6CIJ - chains C and G of the 11 polymer chains in the assembly; structure by electron microscopy, 3.90 A resolution.

# Chain C
Protein: V(D)J recombination-activating protein 1
From: Mus musculus
Notes: EC 3.1.-.-, 2.3.2.27
Reference sequence: P15919 (RAG1_MOUSE); residue numbers follow UniProt; this construct covers 265-1040
Sequence (776 residues; each row starts with the number of its first residue):
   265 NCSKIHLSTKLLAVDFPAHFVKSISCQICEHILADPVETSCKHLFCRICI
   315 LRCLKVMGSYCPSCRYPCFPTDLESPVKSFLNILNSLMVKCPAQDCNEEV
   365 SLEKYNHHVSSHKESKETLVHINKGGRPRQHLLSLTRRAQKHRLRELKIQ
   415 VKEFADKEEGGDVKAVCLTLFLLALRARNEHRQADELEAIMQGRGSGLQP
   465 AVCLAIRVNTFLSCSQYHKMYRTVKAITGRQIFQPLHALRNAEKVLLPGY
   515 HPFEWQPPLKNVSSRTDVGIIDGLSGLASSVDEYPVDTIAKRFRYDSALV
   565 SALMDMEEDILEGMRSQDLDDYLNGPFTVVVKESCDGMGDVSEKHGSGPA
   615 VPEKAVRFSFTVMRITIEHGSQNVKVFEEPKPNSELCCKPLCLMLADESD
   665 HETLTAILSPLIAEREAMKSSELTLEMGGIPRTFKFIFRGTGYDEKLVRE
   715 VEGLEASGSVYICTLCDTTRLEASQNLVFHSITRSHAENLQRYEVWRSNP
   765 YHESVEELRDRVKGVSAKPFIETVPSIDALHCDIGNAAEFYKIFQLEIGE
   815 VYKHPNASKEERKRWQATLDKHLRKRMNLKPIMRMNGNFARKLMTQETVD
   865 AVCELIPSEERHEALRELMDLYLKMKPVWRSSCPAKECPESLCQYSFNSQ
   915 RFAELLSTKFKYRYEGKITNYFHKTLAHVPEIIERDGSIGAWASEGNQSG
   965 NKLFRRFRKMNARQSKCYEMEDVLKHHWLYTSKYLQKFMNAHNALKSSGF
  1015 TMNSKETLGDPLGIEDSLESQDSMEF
Unresolved in the structure: 265-391, 1008-1040
Differences from the reference sequence: conflict Gln962 (Glu in P15919)
Metal / ion sites: Ca2+: Asp600, Gly601 (shared with DT42(G) of chain G); Zn2+: Cys727, Cys730, His937, His942
Curated features (UniProtKB/Swiss-Prot):
  - zinc finger: Cys290 to Arg329 (RING-type), Leu351 to Lys380 (RAG1-type)
  - DNA-binding region: Gly389 to Gln456 (NBD)
  - binding site (Zn(2+)): Cys266, His270, Cys290, Cys293, His295, Cys305, His307, Cys310, Cys313, Cys325, Cys328, Cys355, Cys360, His372, His376
  - binding site (a divalent metal cation): Asp600, Asp708
  - site: Trp893 (Essential for DNA hairpin formation, participates in base-stacking interactions near the cleavage site)
  - mutagenesis: His307 (H307A: Displays lower E3 ligase activity and affects the joining step of V(D)J recombination), Cys325 (C325G: Loss of E3 ligase activity and affects the joining step of V(D)J recombination), Arg391 (R391A: Defects in converting nicked products to hairpins; R391L: Impairs DNA-binding and hairpin formation while maintaining some nicking activity), Arg393 (R393A: Impairs DNA-binding and hairpin formation while maintaining some nicking activity), Arg401 (R401A: Allows robust hairpin activity), Arg402 (R402A: Defects in converting nicked products to hairpins), Lys405 (K405A: Reduced hairpin activity), His406 (H406A: Allows robust hairpin activity), Arg407 (R407A: Impairs DNA-binding and reduces hairpin formation without affecting nicking activity), Asn443 (N443A: Impairs DNA-binding; when associated with A-445), His445 (H445A: Impairs DNA-binding; when associated with A-443), Asp546 (D546A: Loss of DNA-binding), 21 further mutagenesis entries in UniProt
Reported in the primary citation:
  - catalytic residues: Asp600, Asp708 (citing earlier work)

# Chain G
Molecule: 61-nt DNA strand
Sequence (61 nucleotides; each row starts with the number of its first residue):
     1 CGGGTTTTTGTCTGGCTTCACACTTGATTTGCATCACTGTGTAAGACAGG
    51 CCAGATCCAGG
Unresolved in the structure: 61
Metal / ion sites: Ca2+: DT42 (shared with Asp600(C), Gly601(C) of chain C)

# How chain C and chain G interact
Contacting residue pairs (27):
  Asn443(C) - DT17(G)  hydrogen bond to the base
  Asn443(C) - DT18(G)  sugar contact
  Asp600(C) - DT42(G)  phosphate contact
  Ala720(C) - DG45(G)  phosphate contact
  Ala720(C) - DA46(G)  sugar contact
  Gly722(C) - DA46(G)  phosphate contact
  Gly722(C) - DC47(G)  sugar contact
  Ser723(C) - DA46(G)  phosphate contact
  Val724(C) - DC47(G)  phosphate contact
  Arg773(C) - DC47(G)  salt bridge to the phosphate
  Leu794(C) - DG41(G)  base contact
  His795(C) - DT42(G)  salt bridge to the phosphate
  Ile798(C) - DG41(G)  base contact
  Arg848(C) - DT42(G)  salt bridge to the phosphate
  Asn850(C) - DT40(G)  base contact
  Asn850(C) - DG41(G)  base contact
  Gly851(C) - DG41(G)  hydrogen bond to the base
  Asn852(C) - DG39(G)  hydrogen bond to the base
  Asn852(C) - DT40(G)  base contact
  Arg855(C) - DG41(G)  hydrogen bond to the base
  Glu959(C) - DG41(G)  hydrogen bond to the base
  Gln962(C) - DT40(G)  sugar contact
  Gln962(C) - DG41(G)  hydrogen bond to the sugar
  Lys966(C) - DG39(G)  hydrogen bond to the sugar
  Lys966(C) - DT40(G)  phosphate contact
  Arg969(C) - DT40(G)  phosphate contact
  Arg969(C) - DG41(G)  salt bridge to the phosphate
Also at the interface, not in a pair above, chain C (24 interface residues in all): Arg442, Gly601, Gly603, Lys856, Ser963
Also at the interface, not in a pair above, chain G (12 interface residues in all): DC37, DT38, DA43

# Overview
24 residues of chain C and 12 residues of chain G are in contact; the contacts include 7 hydrogen bonds and 4
salt bridges. Polar pairs include Asn443(C)-DT17(G), Gly851(C)-DG41(G) and Asn852(C)-DG39(G). The paper
reports catalytic residues Asp600(C) and Asp708(C).
Here chain C is V(D)J recombination-activating protein 1 (Mus musculus) and chain G is a 61-nt DNA strand.
Entry 6CIJ (Cryo-EM structure of mouse RAG1/2 HFC complex containing partial HMGB1 linker(3.9 A)) was
determined by electron microscopy together with 5ZDZ, 5ZE0, 5ZE1, 5ZE2, 6CG0, 6CIK, 6CIL and 6CIM from the
same study.
